2QA4 - chains 0 and C of the 31 polymer chains in the assembly; structure by X-ray diffraction, 3.00 A resolution.

Chain 0:
Molecule: 23S ribosomal RNA
Source organism: Haloarcula marismortui
Sequence (2922 nucleotides; numbered 2 to 2923; the number before each row is that of its first residue):
     2 UUGGCUACUA UGCCAGCUGG UGGAUUGCUC GGCUCAGGCG CUGAUGAAGG ACGUGCCAAG
    62 CUGCGAUAAG CCAUGGGGAG CCGCACGGAG GCGAAGAACC AUGGAUUUCC GAAUGAGAAU
   122 CUCUCUAACA AUUGCUUCGC GCAAUGAGGA ACCCCGAGAA CUGAAACAUC UCAGUAUCGG
   182 GAGGAACAGA AAACGCAAUG UGAUGUCGUU AGUAACCGCG AGUGAACGCG AUACAGCCCA
   242 AACCGAAGCC CUCACGGGCA AUGUGGUGUC AGGGCUACCU CUCAUCAGCC GACCGUCUCG
   302 ACGAAGUCUC UUGGAACAGA GCGUGAUACA GGGUGACAAC CCCGUACUCG AGACCAGUAC
   362 GACGUGCGGU AGUGCCAGAG UAGCGGGGGU UGGAUAUCCC UCGCGAAUAA CGCAGGCAUC
   422 GACUGCGAAG GCUAAACACA ACCUGAGACC GAUAGUGAAC AAGUAGUGUG AACGAACGCU
   482 GCAAAGUACC CUCAGAAGGG AGGCGAAAUA GAGCAUGAAA UCAGUUGGCG AUCGAGCGAC
   542 AGGGCAUACA AGGUCCCUCG ACGAAUGACC GACGCGCGAG CGUCCAGUAA GACUCACGGG
   602 AAGCCGAUGU UCUGUCGUAC GUUUUGAAAA ACGAGCCAGG GAGUGUGUCU GCAUGGCAAG
   662 UCUAACCGGA GUAUCCGGGG AGGCACAGGG AAACCGACAU GGCCGCAGGG CUUUGCCCGA
   722 GGGCCGCCGU CUUCAAGGGC GGGGAGCCAU GUGGACACGA CCCGAAUCCG GACGAUCUAC
   782 GCAUGGACAA GAUGAAGCGU GCCGAAAGGC ACGUGGAAGU CUGUUAGAGU UGGUGUCCUA
   842 CAAUACCCUC UCGUGAUCUA UGUGUAGGGG UGAAAGGCCC AUCGAGUCCG GCAACAGCUG
   902 GUUCCAAUCG AAACAUGUCG AAGCAUGACC UCCGCCGAGG UAGUCUGUGA GGUAGAGCGA
   962 CCGAUUGGUG UGUCCGCCUC CGAGAGGAGU CGGCACACCU GUCAAACUCC AAACUUACAG
  1022 ACGCCGUUUG ACGCGGGGAU UCCGGUGCGC GGGGUAAGCC UGUGUACCAG GAGGGGAACA
  1082 ACCCAGAGAU AGGUUAAGGU CCCCAAGUGU GGAUUAAGUG UAAUCCUCUG AAGGUGGUCU
  1142 CGAGCCCUAG ACAGCCGGGA GGUGAGCUUA GAAGCAGCUA CCCUCUAAGA AAAGCGUAAC
  1202 AGCUUACCGG CCGAGGUUUG AGGCGCCCAA AAUGAUCGGG ACUCAAAUCC ACCACCGAGA
  1262 CCUGUCCGUA CCACUCAUAC UGGUAAUCGA GUAGAUUGGC GCUCUAAUUG GAUGGAAGUA
  1322 GGGGUGAAAA CUCCUAUGGA CCGAUUAGUG ACGAAAAUCC UGGCCAUAGU AGCAGCGAUA
  1382 GUCGGGUGAG AACCCCGACG GCCUAAUGGA UAAGGGUUCC UCAGCACUGC UGAUCAGCUG
  1442 AGGGUUAGCC GGUCCUAAGU CAUACCGCAA CUCGACUAUG ACGAAAUGGG AAACGGGUUA
  1502 AUAUUCCCGU GCCACUAUGC AGUGAAAGUU GACGCCCUGG GGUCGAUCAC GCUGGGCAUU
  1562 CGCCCAGUCG AACCGUCCAA CUCCGUGGAA GCCGUAAUGG CAGGAAGCGG ACGAACGGCG
  1622 GCAUAGGGAA ACGUGAUUCA ACCUGGGGCC CAUGAAAAGA CGAGCAUAGU GUCCGUACCG
  1682 AGAACCGACA CAGGUGUCCA UGGCGGCGAA AGCCAAGGCC UGUCGGGAGC AACCAACGUU
  1742 AGGGAAUUCG GCAAGUUAGU CCCGUACCUU CGGAAGAAGG GAUGCCUGCU CCGGAACGGA
  1802 GCAGGUCGCA GUGACUCGGA AGCUCGGACU GUCUAGUAAC AACAUAGGUG ACCGCAAAUC
  1862 CGCAAGGACU CGUACGGUCA CUGAAUCCUG CCCAGUGCAG GUAUCUGAAC ACCUCGUACA
  1922 AGAGGACGAA GGACCUGUCA ACGGCGGGGG UAACUAUGAC CCUCUUAAGG UAGCGUAGUA
  1982 CCUUGCCGCA UCAGUAGCGG CUUGCAUGAA UGGAUUAACC AGAGCUUCAC UGUCCCAACG
  2042 UUGGGCCCGG UGAACUGUAC AUUCCAGUGC GGAGUCUGGA GACACCCAGG GGGAAGCGAA
  2102 GACCCUAUGG AGCUUUACUG CAGGCUGUCG CUGAGACGUG GUCGCCGAUG UGCAGCAUAG
  2162 GUAGGAGACA CUACACAGGU ACCCGCGCUA GCGGGCCACC GAGUCAACAG UGAAAUACUA
  2222 CCCGUCGGUG ACUGCGACUC UCACUCCGGG AGGAGGACAC CGAUAGCCGG GCAGUUUGAC
  2282 UGGGGCGGUA CGCGCUCGAA AAGAUAUCGA GCGCGCCCUA UGGCUAUCUC AGCCGGGACA
  2342 GAGACCCGGC GAAGAGUGCA AGAGCAAAAG AUAGCUUGAC AGUGUUCUUC CCAACGAGGA
  2402 ACGCUGACGC GAAAGCGUGG UCUAGCGAAC CAAUUAGCCU GCUUGAUGCG GGCAAUUGAU
  2462 GACAGAAAAG CUACCCUAGG GAUAACAGAG UCGUCACUCG CAAGAGCACA UAUCGACCGA
  2522 GUGGCUUGCU ACCUCGAUGU CGGUUCCCUC CAUCCUGCCC GUGCAGAAGC GGGCAAGGGU
  2582 GAGGUUGUUC GCCUAUUAAA GGAGGUCGUG AGCUGGGUUU AGACCGUCGU GAGACAGGUC
  2642 GGCUGCUAUC UACUGGGUGU GUAAUGGUGU CUGACAAGAA CGACCGUAUA GUACGAGAGG
  2702 AACUACGGUU GGUGGCCACU GGUGUACCGG UUGUUCGAGA GAGCACGUGC CGGGUAGCCA
  2762 CGCCACACGG GGUAAGAGCU GAACGCAUCU AAGCUCGAAA CCCACUUGGA AAAGAGACAC
  2822 CGCCGAGGUC CCGCGUACAA GACGCGGUCG AUAGACUCGG GGUGUGCGCG UCGAGGUAAC
  2882 GAGACGUUAA GCCCACGAGC ACUAACAGAC CAAAGCCAUC AU
Not modelled in the structure: 2-9, 126-127, 628, 715, 971-998, 1560, 1952-1963, 2137-2236, 2339-2343, 2665-2666, 2915-2923
Construct notes: conflict C560 (U3155 in 3377779)
Modified positions: OMU (o2'-methyluridine 5'-monophosphate) at position 2587, OMG (o2'-methylguanosine-5'-monophosphate) at position 2588, UR3 (3-methyluridine-5'-monophoshate) at position 2619, PSU (pseudouridine-5'-monophosphate) at position 2621
Ion coordination: Mg2+ site 1 near G28 (its only coordinating residue here); Na+ site 1: C40, G41; Na+ site 2: G56, A59, G61; Na+ site 3 near U108 (its only coordinating residue here); Mg2+ site 2 near U115 (its only coordinating residue here); Na+ site 4: C130, U146; Na+ site 5 near C141 (its only coordinating residue here); Mg2+ site 3 near C162 (its only coordinating residue here); Na+ site 6: A165, A166, A167; Mg2+ site 4 near C168 (its only coordinating residue here); K+ site 1 near U172 (its only coordinating residue here); Mg2+ site 5 near G175 (its only coordinating residue here); 63 more Mg2+ sites not listed; 62 more Na+ sites not listed; 1 more K+ sites not listed

Chain C:
Name: 50S ribosomal protein L4P
Source organism: Haloarcula marismortui
UniProtKB: P12735 (RL4_HALMA); numbering as in UniProt (aligned over 1-246)
Sequence (246 residues; each row starts with the number of its first residue):
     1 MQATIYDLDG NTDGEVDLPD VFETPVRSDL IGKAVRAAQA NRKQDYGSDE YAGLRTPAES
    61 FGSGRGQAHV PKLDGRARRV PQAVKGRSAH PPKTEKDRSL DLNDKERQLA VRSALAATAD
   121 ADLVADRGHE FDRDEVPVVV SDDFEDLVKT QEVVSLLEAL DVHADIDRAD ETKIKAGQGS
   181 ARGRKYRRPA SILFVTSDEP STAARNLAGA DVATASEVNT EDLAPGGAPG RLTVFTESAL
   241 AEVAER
Construct notes: conflict Leu-73 (Gln in P12735)
Ion coordination: Na+: Asp-45, Lys-96

Interface between chain 0 and chain C:
Residue-residue contacts (230):
  C29(0) with Gln-178(C), phosphate contact; Ser-180(C), hydrogen bond to the phosphate
  U30(0) with Ala-181(C), phosphate contact
  C34(0) with Gly-47(C), hydrogen bond to the sugar; Ser-48(C), sugar contact; Asp-49(C), phosphate contact
  U35(0) with Asp-45(C), hydrogen bond to the sugar; Tyr-46(C), sugar contact; Gly-47(C), sugar contact; Asp-49(C), phosphate contact; Thr-94(C), phosphate contact
  C36(0) with Gln-44(C), hydrogen bond to the base; Asp-45(C), sugar contact
  G326(0) with Gln-151(C), phosphate contact
  A327(0) with Lys-149(C), salt bridge to the phosphate; Thr-150(C), sugar contact; Gln-151(C), phosphate contact; Asn-206(C), hydrogen bond to the sugar; Leu-207(C), base contact
  U328(0) with Val-148(C), sugar contact; Lys-149(C), salt bridge to the phosphate; Thr-150(C), hydrogen bond to the phosphate; Thr-202(C), base contact; Arg-205(C), phosphate contact
  A329(0) with Thr-202(C), phosphate contact; Arg-205(C), salt bridge to the phosphate; Asn-206(C), hydrogen bond to the sugar
  C330(0) with Asp-170(C), hydrogen bond to the base; Arg-188(C), base contact; Asn-206(C), hydrogen bond to the sugar; Leu-207(C), sugar contact; Ala-208(C), sugar contact
  G332(0) with Tyr-186(C), phosphate contact
  G333(0) with Tyr-186(C), phosphate contact
  C338(0) with Ile-174(C), sugar contact
  A339(0) with Tyr-186(C), hydrogen bond to the phosphate
  A347(0) with Arg-205(C), hydrogen bond to the sugar
  A447(0) with Gln-44(C), hydrogen bond to the sugar
  G448(0) with Gln-44(C), sugar contact; Arg-184(C), sugar contact
  A449(0) with Ala-40(C), base contact; Lys-43(C), phosphate contact; Gln-44(C), hydrogen bond to the phosphate; Arg-184(C), hydrogen bond to the phosphate
  C450(0) with Tyr-46(C), sugar contact; Arg-182(C), salt bridge to the phosphate; Arg-184(C), salt bridge to the phosphate
  C451(0) with Arg-182(C), salt bridge to the phosphate
  G452(0) with Gln-178(C), hydrogen bond to the sugar; Arg-182(C), hydrogen bond to the base
  U454(0) with Val-84(C), phosphate contact
  A455(0) with Val-84(C), phosphate contact; Lys-85(C), hydrogen bond to the phosphate
  G456(0) with Ser-88(C), phosphate contact
  U457(0) with Ser-48(C), phosphate contact; Asp-49(C), hydrogen bond to the phosphate; Ala-52(C), phosphate contact; Arg-55(C), hydrogen bond to the phosphate
  G458(0) with Ala-52(C), phosphate contact; Gly-53(C), hydrogen bond to the phosphate; Arg-55(C), salt bridge to the phosphate; Lys-85(C), phosphate contact
  A459(0) with Lys-85(C), phosphate contact
  G467(0) with Asp-74(C), base contact
  C474(0) with Pro-57(C), phosphate contact; Leu-73(C), phosphate contact; Asp-74(C), hydrogen bond to the sugar
  G475(0) with Thr-56(C), hydrogen bond to the phosphate; Pro-57(C), phosphate contact; Leu-73(C), phosphate contact
  A476(0) with Arg-76(C), sugar contact; Arg-78(C), salt bridge to the phosphate; Lys-85(C), salt bridge to the phosphate
  A477(0) with Lys-85(C), salt bridge to the phosphate
  G641(0) with Gln-82(C), hydrogen bond to the base
  G642(0) with Pro-81(C), sugar contact; Gln-82(C), sugar contact
  A643(0) with Ala-89(C), sugar contact; His-90(C), phosphate contact
  G644(0) with His-90(C), sugar contact
  U645(0) with His-90(C), sugar contact; Lys-93(C), hydrogen bond to the base
  G646(0) with Lys-93(C), sugar contact; Glu-95(C), hydrogen bond to the sugar; Lys-96(C), salt bridge to the phosphate
  U647(0) with Glu-95(C), sugar contact; Lys-96(C), phosphate contact; Asp-97(C), hydrogen bond to the phosphate
  G656(0) with Arg-27(C), hydrogen bond to the phosphate; Leu-30(C), sugar contact; Asn-103(C), base contact; Glu-106(C), hydrogen bond to the sugar
  G657(0) with Arg-27(C), salt bridge to the phosphate; Leu-30(C), sugar contact; Asn-103(C), base contact; Lys-105(C), sugar contact; Glu-106(C), sugar contact; Leu-109(C), phosphate contact
  C658(0) with Lys-105(C), hydrogen bond to the sugar; Leu-109(C), phosphate contact
  U662(0) with Lys-105(C), salt bridge to the phosphate
  C663(0) with Asn-103(C), sugar contact; Lys-105(C), salt bridge to the phosphate
  U664(0) with Leu-102(C), phosphate contact; Asn-103(C), phosphate contact; Asp-104(C), hydrogen bond to the phosphate
  G670(0) with Glu-217(C), hydrogen bond to the base
  A671(0) with Glu-217(C), hydrogen bond to the sugar
  G672(0) with Ala-213(C), base contact; Thr-214(C), hydrogen bond to the base; Glu-217(C), base contact; Val-218(C), hydrogen bond to the base; Asn-219(C), base contact; Asp-222(C), hydrogen bond to the base
  A674(0) with Gln-44(C), base contact
  U675(0) with Ala-38(C), sugar contact; Asn-41(C), phosphate contact; Arg-42(C), hydrogen bond to the sugar
  C676(0) with Ala-37(C), phosphate contact; Ala-38(C), phosphate contact; Asn-41(C), hydrogen bond to the phosphate; Glu-217(C), sugar contact; Asn-219(C), hydrogen bond to the sugar
  C677(0) with Arg-107(C), salt bridge to the phosphate; Ser-216(C), hydrogen bond to the sugar; Glu-217(C), sugar contact; Arg-246(C), hydrogen bond to the phosphate
  G678(0) with Arg-107(C), salt bridge to the phosphate; Gln-108(C), hydrogen bond to the phosphate; Arg-246(C), salt bridge to the phosphate
  C749(0) with Asn-103(C), hydrogen bond to the base
  A750(0) with Lys-33(C), hydrogen bond to the base; Asp-101(C), hydrogen bond to the sugar; Leu-102(C), sugar contact; Asn-103(C), sugar contact
  U751(0) with Lys-33(C), sugar contact; Leu-100(C), phosphate contact; Asp-101(C), hydrogen bond to the phosphate
  G760(0) with Lys-93(C), base contact
  A761(0) with Lys-93(C), base contact
  C762(0) with His-90(C), hydrogen bond to the sugar
  C763(0) with Pro-81(C), sugar contact; Gln-82(C), sugar contact; Arg-87(C), phosphate contact; His-90(C), phosphate contact
  C764(0) with His-69(C), sugar contact; Val-80(C), phosphate contact; Pro-81(C), sugar contact; Gln-82(C), hydrogen bond to the sugar; Arg-87(C), salt bridge to the phosphate
  G765(0) with His-69(C), hydrogen bond to the sugar; Pro-71(C), phosphate contact
  A766(0) with Ser-60(C), phosphate contact; Gly-62(C), phosphate contact; His-69(C), phosphate contact
  A767(0) with Phe-61(C), phosphate contact
  C890(0) with Pro-57(C), phosphate contact
  G891(0) with Pro-57(C), phosphate contact
  A894(0) with Leu-54(C), base contact; Arg-87(C), hydrogen bond to the base
  C1305(0) with Gly-177(C), phosphate contact; Gln-178(C), hydrogen bond to the phosphate; Arg-184(C), hydrogen bond to the phosphate
  U1306(0) with Lys-43(C), hydrogen bond to the sugar; Lys-175(C), salt bridge to the phosphate; Gly-179(C), phosphate contact; Arg-184(C), salt bridge to the phosphate
  A1307(0) with Gln-39(C), hydrogen bond to the sugar; Lys-175(C), salt bridge to the phosphate; Gly-226(C), sugar contact
  A1308(0) with Arg-127(C), sugar contact; Arg-187(C), salt bridge to the phosphate; Pro-225(C), sugar contact; Gly-226(C), sugar contact; Ala-228(C), sugar contact
  U1309(0) with Arg-127(C), salt bridge to the phosphate; Gly-128(C), phosphate contact; Arg-168(C), salt bridge to the phosphate; Arg-187(C), salt bridge to the phosphate; Pro-189(C), phosphate contact; Ala-190(C), hydrogen bond to the phosphate
  U1310(0) with Gly-128(C), phosphate contact; Arg-168(C), salt bridge to the phosphate; Lys-173(C), base contact; Arg-187(C), base contact; Pro-189(C), phosphate contact
  G1311(0) with Lys-173(C), base contact
  C1342(0) with Ile-174(C), base contact
  C1343(0) with Ile-174(C), hydrogen bond to the base; Lys-175(C), phosphate contact; Ala-176(C), base contact; Gly-177(C), hydrogen bond to the phosphate
  G1344(0) with Lys-173(C), hydrogen bond to the base
  A1345(0) with Lys-173(C), base contact
  A1348(0) with Arg-36(C), hydrogen bond to the sugar
  G1349(0) with Arg-36(C), salt bridge to the phosphate
  G1351(0) with Lys-96(C), salt bridge to the phosphate
  A1352(0) with Tyr-46(C), hydrogen bond to the phosphate; Ser-48(C), base contact; Ser-88(C), hydrogen bond to the base; His-90(C), sugar contact; Pro-91(C), sugar contact; Pro-92(C), base contact
  A1358(0) with Gln-82(C), base contact
  U1359(0) with Gly-62(C), base contact; Ser-63(C), base contact; Gly-66(C), base contact; Gln-67(C), hydrogen bond to the base; Ala-68(C), base contact; His-69(C), hydrogen bond to the base
  C1360(0) with Ala-68(C), phosphate contact; Val-70(C), sugar contact; Gln-82(C), sugar contact
  C1361(0) with Val-70(C), sugar contact; Ala-77(C), phosphate contact; Gln-82(C), sugar contact; Ala-83(C), sugar contact; Val-84(C), hydrogen bond to the sugar
  U1362(0) with Arg-76(C), phosphate contact; Ala-77(C), hydrogen bond to the phosphate; Val-84(C), sugar contact
  G1363(0) with Arg-76(C), salt bridge to the phosphate
  A2100(0) with Gly-64(C), sugar contact; Arg-65(C), phosphate contact; Gly-66(C), phosphate contact
  A2101(0) with Ser-63(C), sugar contact; Gly-64(C), hydrogen bond to the phosphate; Arg-65(C), phosphate contact; Gly-66(C), hydrogen bond to the phosphate
  A2479(0) with Ser-63(C), hydrogen bond to the phosphate
Other interface residues (no listed pair), chain 0 (96 interface residues in all): A331, C348, G640, G752, G892
Other interface residues (no listed pair), chain C (120 interface residues in all): Asp-29, Tyr-51, Lys-72, Gly-75, Ser-99, Val-111, Val-154, Thr-172, Lys-185, Pro-200, Ala-203, Val-212, Glu-221

Overview:
The interface between chain 0 and chain C involves 96 residues on one side and 120 on the other, with 67
hydrogen bonds and 29 salt bridges. Polar pairs include C36(0)/Gln-44(C), C330(0)/Asp-170(C) and
G452(0)/Arg-182(C). C40(0) and G41(0) form the Na+ site 1.
Chain 0 is 23S ribosomal RNA and chain C is 50S ribosomal protein L4P, both from Haloarcula marismortui; the
structure, A more complete structure of the the L7/L12 stalk of the Haloarcula marismortui 50S large ribosomal
..., was determined by X-ray diffraction.
